PDB entry 3WXJ | X-ray diffraction, 2.70 A resolution | chains A and B

# Chain A (and B)
Protein: Glycerol kinase
From: Trypanosoma brucei gambiense
Notes: EC 2.7.1.30; chain B of this document is another copy of the same molecule, construct and numbering; everything in this record applies to it too
UniProt: D3KVM3 (D3KVM3_TRYBG); numbering as in UniProt (aligned over 1-512)
Sequence (518 residues; row label = number of the first residue in the row; numbers below 1 keep their minus sign (Gly-5 is residue -5)):
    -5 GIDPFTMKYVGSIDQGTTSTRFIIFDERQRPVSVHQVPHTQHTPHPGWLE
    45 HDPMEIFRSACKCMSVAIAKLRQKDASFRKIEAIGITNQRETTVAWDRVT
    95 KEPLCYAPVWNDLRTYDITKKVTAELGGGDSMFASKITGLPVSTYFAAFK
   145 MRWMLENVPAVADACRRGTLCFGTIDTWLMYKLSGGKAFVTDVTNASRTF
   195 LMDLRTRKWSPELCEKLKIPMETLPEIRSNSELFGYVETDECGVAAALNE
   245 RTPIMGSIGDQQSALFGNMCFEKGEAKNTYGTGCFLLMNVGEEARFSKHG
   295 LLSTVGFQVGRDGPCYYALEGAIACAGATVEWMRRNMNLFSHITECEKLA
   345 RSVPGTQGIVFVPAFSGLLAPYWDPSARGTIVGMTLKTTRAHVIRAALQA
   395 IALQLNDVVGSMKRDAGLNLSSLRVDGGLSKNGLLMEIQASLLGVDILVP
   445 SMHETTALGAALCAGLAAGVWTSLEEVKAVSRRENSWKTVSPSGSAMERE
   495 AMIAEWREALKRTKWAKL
Disordered / not traced: -5 to -2, 512
Differences from the reference sequence: expression tag (-5 to 0)

# Chain A / chain B interface
Residue-residue contacts (72; chain A residue first):
  Trp326(A) - Met378(B)  hydrophobic
  Trp326(A) - Thr379(B)
  Trp326(A) - Leu380(B)
  Trp326(A) - Thr382(B)  hydrogen bond (side chain-backbone)
  Asn330(A) - Leu380(B)  hydrogen bond (side chain-backbone)
  Asn330(A) - Thr382(B)
  Asn330(A) - Thr383(B)
  Asn330(A) - Arg384(B)  hydrogen bond (backbone-backbone)
  Met331(A) - Leu333(B)
  Met331(A) - Arg384(B)
  Asn332(A) - Asn332(B)  hydrogen bond (side chain-backbone)
  Asn332(A) - Leu333(B)
  Asn332(A) - Phe334(B)
  Asn332(A) - Arg384(B)
  Leu333(A) - Met331(B)
  Leu333(A) - Leu333(B)  hydrophobic
  Gly352(A) - Trp509(B)  hydrogen bond (backbone-side chain)
  Val354(A) - Trp509(B)  hydrophobic
  Phe355(A) - Met378(B)  hydrophobic
  Phe359(A) - Met378(B)  hydrophobic
  Phe359(A) - Thr379(B)
  Phe359(A) - Leu380(B)
  Arg372(A) - Gly377(B)
  Arg372(A) - Met378(B)
  Arg372(A) - Thr379(B)
  Gly373(A) - Val376(B)
  Gly373(A) - Gly377(B)  hydrogen bond (backbone-backbone)
  Gly373(A) - Met378(B)  hydrogen bond (backbone-backbone)
  Thr374(A) - Ile375(B)  hydrogen bond (side chain-backbone)
  Thr374(A) - Val376(B)
  Thr374(A) - Met378(B)
  Ile375(A) - Thr374(B)  hydrogen bond (backbone-side chain)
  Ile375(A) - Ile375(B)  hydrogen bond (backbone-backbone)
  Ile375(A) - Met378(B)  hydrophobic
  Val376(A) - Gly373(B)
  Val376(A) - Thr374(B)
  Val376(A) - Arg506(B)
  Val376(A) - Trp509(B)  hydrophobic
  Gly377(A) - Arg372(B)
  Gly377(A) - Gly373(B)  hydrogen bond (backbone-backbone)
  Gly377(A) - Trp509(B)
  Met378(A) - Trp326(B)  hydrophobic
  Met378(A) - Phe359(B)
  Met378(A) - Arg372(B)
  Met378(A) - Gly373(B)  hydrogen bond (backbone-backbone)
  Met378(A) - Thr374(B)
  Met378(A) - Ile375(B)  hydrophobic
  Thr379(A) - Trp326(B)  hydrogen bond (backbone-side chain)
  Thr379(A) - Phe359(B)
  Thr379(A) - Arg372(B)
  Leu380(A) - Trp326(B)
  Leu380(A) - Asn330(B)  hydrogen bond (backbone-side chain)
  Leu380(A) - Phe359(B)  hydrophobic
  Leu380(A) - Ser360(B)
  Thr382(A) - Trp326(B)  hydrogen bond (backbone-side chain)
  Thr382(A) - Asn330(B)  hydrogen bond (backbone-side chain)
  Thr383(A) - Asn330(B)
  Thr383(A) - Met331(B)
  Arg384(A) - Asn330(B)  hydrogen bond (backbone-backbone)
  Arg384(A) - Met331(B)
  Arg384(A) - Asn332(B)
  Val387(A) - Met331(B)  hydrophobic
  Glu499(A) - Trp509(B)
  Ala503(A) - Trp509(B)  hydrophobic
  Arg506(A) - Arg506(B)
  Arg506(A) - Lys508(B)  hydrogen bond (side chain-backbone)
  Lys508(A) - Arg506(B)  hydrogen bond (backbone-side chain)
  Trp509(A) - Gly352(B)  hydrogen bond (side chain-backbone)
  Trp509(A) - Val354(B)  hydrophobic
  Trp509(A) - Gly377(B)
  Trp509(A) - Glu499(B)
  Trp509(A) - Ala503(B)
Other interface residues (no listed pair), chain A (31 interface residues in all): Cys319, Ala322, Lys381, Glu502
Other interface residues (no listed pair), chain B (30 interface residues in all): Phe355, Val387, Glu502

# In short
31 residues of chain A and 30 residues of chain B are in contact, with 20 hydrogen bonds. Polar contacts
include Trp326(A)-Thr382(B), Asn330(A)-Leu380(B) and Asn332(A)-Asn332(B).
Chain A and chain B are both Glycerol kinase (Trypanosoma brucei gambiense); the structure, Crystal structure
of trypanosoma brucei gambiense glycerol kinase in complex with glycerol 3-phosphate, was determined by X-ray
diffraction (same publication as 3WXI, 3WXK and 3WXL).
